PDB entry 6WB9 | electron microscopy, 3.00 A resolution | chains 1 and 3 of the 8 polymer chains in the assembly

Chain 1:
Protein: ER membrane protein complex subunit 1
Source organism: Saccharomyces cerevisiae W303
UniProtKB: P25574 (EMC1_YEAST); residues 1-760 here = UniProt positions 1-760
Sequence (760 residues; numbered 1 to 760; the number before each row is that of its first residue):
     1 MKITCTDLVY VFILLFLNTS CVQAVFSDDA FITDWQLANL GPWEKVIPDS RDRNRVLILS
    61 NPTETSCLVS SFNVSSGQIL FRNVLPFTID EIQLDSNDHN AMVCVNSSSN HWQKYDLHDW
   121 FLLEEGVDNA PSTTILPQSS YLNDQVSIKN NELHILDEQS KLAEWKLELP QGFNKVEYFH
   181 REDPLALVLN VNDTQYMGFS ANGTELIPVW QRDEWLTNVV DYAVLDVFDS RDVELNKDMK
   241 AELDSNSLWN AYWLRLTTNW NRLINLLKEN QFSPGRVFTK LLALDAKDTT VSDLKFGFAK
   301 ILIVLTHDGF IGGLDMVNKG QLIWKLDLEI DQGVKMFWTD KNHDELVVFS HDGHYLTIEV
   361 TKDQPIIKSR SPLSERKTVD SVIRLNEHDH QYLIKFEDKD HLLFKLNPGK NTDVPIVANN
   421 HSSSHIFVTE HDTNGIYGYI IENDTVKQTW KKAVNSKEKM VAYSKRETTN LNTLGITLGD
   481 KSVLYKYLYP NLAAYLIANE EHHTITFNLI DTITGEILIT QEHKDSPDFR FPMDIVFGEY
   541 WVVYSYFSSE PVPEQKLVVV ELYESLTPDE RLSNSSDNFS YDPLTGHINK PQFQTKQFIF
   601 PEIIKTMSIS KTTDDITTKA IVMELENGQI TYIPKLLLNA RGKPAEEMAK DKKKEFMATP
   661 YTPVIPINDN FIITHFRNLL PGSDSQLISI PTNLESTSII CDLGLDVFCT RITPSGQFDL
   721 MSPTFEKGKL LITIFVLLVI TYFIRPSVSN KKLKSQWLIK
Disordered / not traced: 1-24, 137-170, 228-246, 272-288, 408-423, 760
UniProt features mapped onto this chain:
  - glycosylation (N-linked (GlcNAc...) asparagine): Asn73, Asn106, Asn192, Asn202, Asn420, Asn443, Asn574, Asn578
Disulfides: Cys701-Cys709
Covalently attached groups: N-acetylglucosamine (NAG) linked to Asn73, Asn106, Asn192
What the authors report for this chain:
  - post-translational modification sites: Asn73, Asn106, Asn192

Chain 3:
Protein: ER membrane protein complex subunit 3
Source organism: Saccharomyces cerevisiae W303
UniProtKB: P36039 (EMC3_YEAST); residue numbers follow UniProt; this construct covers 1-253
Sequence (253 residues; row label = number of the first residue in the row):
     1 MLLDDQLKYW VLLPISIVMV LTGVLKQYIM TLITGSSANE AQPRVKLTEW QYLQWAQLLI
    61 GNGGNLSSDA FAAKKEFLVK DLTEERHLAK AKQQDGSQAG EVPNPFNDPS MSNAMMNMAK
   121 GNMASFIPQT IIMWWVNHFF AGFILMQLPF PLTAKFKEML QTGIICQDLD VRWVSSISWY
   181 FISVLGLNPV YNLIGLNDQD MGIQAGIGGP QGPQGPPQSQ VDKAMHAMAN DLTIIQHETC
   241 LDNVEQRVLK QYM
Disordered / not traced: 86-121, 200-219
What the authors report for this chain:
  - mutagenesis - K26L: decreased growth in response to 37 degC
  - mutagenesis - K26L: decreased localization to Mrh1 and Fet3
  - mutagenesis - K26L: unchanged stability

Interface between chain 1 and chain 3:
Contacting residue pairs (71):
  Lys295(1) with Leu2(3)
  Asn472(1) with Asp168(3), hydrogen bond
  Thr473(1) with Asp168(3), hydrogen bond
  Gly479(1) with Lys155(3)
  Lys481(1) with Lys155(3)
  Lys486(1) with Asp168(3), salt bridge
  Asp615(1) with Asp168(3)
  Ile616(1) with Cys166(3), hydrogen bond (backbone-side chain); Asp168(3); Leu169(3), hydrophobic
  Thr617(1) with Cys166(3)
  Thr618(1) with Cys166(3)
  Leu636(1) with Ile165(3), hydrophobic; Gln167(3)
  Glu655(1) with Gln167(3), hydrogen bond
  Phe656(1) with Glu158(3)
  Met657(1) with Ile165(3), hydrophobic
  Asn693(1) with Leu2(3)
  Leu694(1) with Leu2(3)
  Glu695(1) with Met1(3)
  Gln717(1) with Gly142(3)
  Phe718(1) with Gly142(3); Phe143(3); Ile144(3), hydrogen bond (backbone-backbone); Ile164(3), hydrophobic
  Asp719(1) with Met1(3); Leu2(3); Leu3(3); Asp4(3), hydrogen bond (backbone-backbone)
  Leu720(1) with Asp4(3)
  Met721(1) with Asp4(3), hydrogen bond (backbone-side chain); Gln6(3); Leu7(3); Trp10(3), hydrophobic
  Phe725(1) with Phe139(3); Phe140(3), hydrophobic; Phe143(3), hydrophobic
  Glu726(1) with Phe139(3)
  Lys727(1) with Gln6(3); Trp10(3)
  Lys729(1) with Phe139(3)
  Leu730(1) with Trp10(3), hydrophobic; Pro14(3), hydrophobic; Trp135(3), hydrophobic; Phe139(3); Phe140(3), hydrophobic
  Thr733(1) with Trp135(3)
  Ile734(1) with Pro14(3), hydrophobic; Ile17(3), hydrophobic; Val18(3), hydrophobic
  Leu737(1) with Val18(3), hydrophobic; Leu21(3), hydrophobic; Thr22(3); Leu25(3), hydrophobic
  Leu738(1) with Leu21(3), hydrophobic
  Ile740(1) with Leu25(3), hydrophobic
  Thr741(1) with Leu21(3); Val24(3); Leu25(3)
  Ile744(1) with Tyr28(3), hydrophobic; Ile29(3), hydrophobic; Leu32(3), hydrophobic
  Arg745(1) with Tyr28(3)
  Ser747(1) with Leu32(3)
  Val748(1) with Tyr28(3), hydrophobic; Thr31(3); Leu32(3), hydrophobic
  Lys751(1) with Thr31(3); Leu32(3); Gly35(3)
  Ile759(1) with Ser37(3)
Other interface residues (no listed pair), chain 1 (44 interface residues in all): Phe296, Glu539, Asp614, Ser715, Leu731
Other interface residues (no listed pair), chain 3 (37 interface residues in all): Thr34, His138, Lys157

Overview:
44 residues of chain 1 face 37 of chain 3 across their interface, with 7 hydrogen bonds and 1 salt bridge.
Among the polar pairs are Lys486(1)-Asp168(3), Asn472(1)-Asp168(3) and Thr473(1)-Asp168(3). The paper reports
that K26L of chain 3 reduces growth in response to 37 degC; modification sites Asn73(1), Asn106(1) and
Asn192(1).
Here chain 1 is ER membrane protein complex subunit 1 and chain 3 is ER membrane protein complex subunit 3,
both from Saccharomyces cerevisiae W303. Entry 6WB9 (Structure of the S. cerevisiae ER membrane complex) was
determined by electron microscopy.
